7Z1E - chains EEE and FFF; structure by X-ray diffraction, 1.59 A resolution.

Chain EEE:
Molecule: Spike protein S1
Organism: Severe acute respiratory syndrome coronavirus 2
UniProt: P0DTC2 (SPIKE_SARS2); residues 330-532 here = UniProt positions 330-532
Chain sequence (210 residues; each row starts with the number of its first residue):
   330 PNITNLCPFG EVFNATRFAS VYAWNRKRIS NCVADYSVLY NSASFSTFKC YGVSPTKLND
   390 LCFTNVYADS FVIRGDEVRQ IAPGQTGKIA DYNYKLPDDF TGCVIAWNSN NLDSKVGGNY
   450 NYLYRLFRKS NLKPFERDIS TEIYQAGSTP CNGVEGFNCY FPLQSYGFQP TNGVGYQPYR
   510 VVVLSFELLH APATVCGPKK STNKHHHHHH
Unresolved in the structure: 330-333, 528-539
Cystine bridges: Cys336-Cys361, Cys379-Cys432, Cys391-Cys525, Cys480-Cys488
Covalent attachments: N-acetylglucosamine (NAG) linked to Asn343
Construct notes: expression tag (533-539)
UniProt features mapped onto this chain:
  - region: Arg403 to Asp405 (Integrin-binding motif), Asn448 to Phe456 (Immunodominant HLA epitope recognized by the CD8+)
  - glycosylation (N-linked (GlcNAc...) asparagine): Asn331 (complex), Asn343 (complex)
  - natural variant: Gly339 (G339D: In strain: Omicron/BA.1, Omicron/BA.2 and 4 more; G339H: In strain: Omicron/BA.2.75, Omicron/XBB.1.5 and 1 more), Arg346 (R346K: In strain: Mu/B.1.621; R346T: In strain: Omicron/BQ.1.1, Omicron/XBB.1.5 and 1 more), Leu368 (L368I: In strain: Omicron/XBB.1.5, Omicron/EG.5.1), Ser371 (S371F: In strain: Omicron/BA.2, Omicron/BA.2.12.1 and 6 more; S371L: In strain: Omicron/BA.1), Ser373 (S373P: In strain: Omicron/BA.1, Omicron/BA.2 and 7 more), Ser375 (S375F: In strain: Omicron/BA.1, Omicron/BA.2 and 7 more), Thr376 (T376A: In strain: Omicron/BA.2, Omicron/BA.2.12.1 and 5 more), Asp405 (D405N: In strain: Omicron/BA.2, Omicron/BA.2.12.1 and 6 more), Arg408 (R408S: In strain: Omicron/BA.2, Omicron/BA.2.12.1 and 6 more), Lys417 (K417N: In strain: Beta/B.1.351, Omicron/BA.1 and 8 more; K417T: In strain: Gamma/P.1), Asn440 (N440K: In strain: Omicron/BA.1, Omicron/BA.2 and 7 more), Lys444 (K444T: In strain: Omicron/BQ.1.1), 16 further natural variant entries in UniProt
  - mutagenesis: Asn331 (N331Q: Reduced viral infectivity), Asn343 (N343Q: Reduced viral infectivity), Leu452 (L452R: Increased resistance to neutralizing antibodies. Decreases HLA binding to NF9 epitope. Increased binding affinity to human ACE2), Tyr453 (Y453F: Decreased HLA binding to NF9 epitope. Increased binding affinity to human ACE2), Ala475 (A475V: Increased resistance to neutralizing antibodies), Val483 (V483A: Increased resistance to neutralizing antibodies), Glu484 (E484D: Increased replication in human TMEM106B overexpressing cells), Phe490 (F490L: Increased resistance to neutralizing antibodies and human covalescent sera neutralization), Gln493 (Q493N: Reduced host ACE2-binding affinity in vitro; Q493Y: Reduced host ACE2-binding affinity in vitro), Asn501 (N501T: Reduced host ACE2-binding affinity in vitro; N501Y: Increased binding affinity to human ACE2), His519 (H519P: Increased resistance to human covalescent sera neutralization)

Chain FFF:
Molecule: H11-H4 Q98R H100E
Organism: Lama glama
Chain sequence (134 residues; each row starts with the number of its first residue):
     1 QVQLVESGGG LMQAGGSLRL SCAVSGRTFS TAAMGWFRQA PGKEREFVAA IRWSGGSAYY
    61 ADSVKGRFTI SRDKAKNTVY LQMNSLKYED TAVYYCARTE YVSYLLSDYA TWPYDYWGQG
   121 TQVTVSSKHH HHHH
Unresolved in the structure: 1, 128-134
Cystine bridges: Cys22-Cys96
Reported in the primary citation:
  - conformationally variable residues (domain motion, loop rearrangement): Ala14, Phe29, Tyr104
  - mutagenesis - Y101A (100-fold): decreased binding to Spike protein S1 (chain EEE)
  - mutagenesis - T99Y: abolished binding to Spike protein S1 (chain EEE)

How chain EEE and chain FFF interact:
Residue-residue contacts (32):
  Arg346(EEE) - Phe29(FFF)
  Tyr449(EEE) - Glu100(FFF)
  Tyr449(EEE) - Tyr101(FFF)  hydrophobic
  Tyr449(EEE) - Trp112(FFF)
  Asn450(EEE) - Phe29(FFF)
  Asn450(EEE) - Ser30(FFF)  hydrogen bond
  Asn450(EEE) - Glu100(FFF)  hydrogen bond
  Leu452(EEE) - Val102(FFF)  hydrophobic
  Leu455(EEE) - Tyr104(FFF)  hydrophobic
  Phe456(EEE) - Tyr104(FFF)  hydrophobic
  Thr470(EEE) - Ser54(FFF)
  Gly482(EEE) - Ser57(FFF)
  Val483(EEE) - Ser57(FFF)
  Glu484(EEE) - Arg52(FFF)  salt bridge
  Glu484(EEE) - Ser57(FFF)  hydrogen bond (backbone-side chain)
  Glu484(EEE) - Tyr104(FFF)
  Glu484(EEE) - Leu106(FFF)
  Tyr489(EEE) - Tyr104(FFF)
  Tyr489(EEE) - Leu105(FFF)  hydrophobic
  Phe490(EEE) - Arg52(FFF)
  Phe490(EEE) - Ser54(FFF)
  Phe490(EEE) - Val102(FFF)  hydrophobic
  Phe490(EEE) - Tyr104(FFF)  hydrogen bond (backbone-backbone)
  Leu492(EEE) - Val102(FFF)
  Leu492(EEE) - Tyr104(FFF)
  Gln493(EEE) - Tyr101(FFF)  hydrogen bond
  Gln493(EEE) - Val102(FFF)  hydrogen bond (side chain-backbone)
  Gln493(EEE) - Ser103(FFF)
  Gln493(EEE) - Tyr104(FFF)  hydrogen bond (side chain-backbone)
  Ser494(EEE) - Glu100(FFF)
  Ser494(EEE) - Tyr101(FFF)
  Ser494(EEE) - Val102(FFF)  hydrogen bond (side chain-backbone)
Other interface residues (no listed pair), chain EEE (16 interface residues in all): Lys444
Other interface residues (no listed pair), chain FFF (15 interface residues in all): Asp115, Tyr116
Interface features reported in the paper:
  - specific contacts: Glu484(EEE)-Arg52(FFF) (salt bridge), Phe490(EEE)-Arg52(FFF) (cation-pi contact)
  - hot spots on chain FFF (mutagenesis) - Y104S (30-fold): decreased binding to Spike protein S1 (chain EEE)
  - hot spots on chain FFF (mutagenesis) - Y104F: unchanged binding to Spike protein S1 (chain EEE)

Overview:
Chain EEE and chain FFF form an interface of 16 and 15 residues respectively, with 8 hydrogen bonds and 1 salt
bridge. Among the polar pairs are Glu484(EEE)-Arg52(FFF), Asn450(EEE)-Ser30(FFF) and Asn450(EEE)-Glu100(FFF).
The authors report a salt bridge between Glu484(EEE) and Arg52(FFF); a cation-pi contact between Phe490(EEE)
and Arg52(FFF). From the paper: Y101A and Y104S of chain FFF reduce binding to Spike protein S1 (chain EEE);
conformational variability at Ala14(FFF), Phe29(FFF) and Tyr104(FFF); 4 substitutions were tested in all.
Chain EEE is Spike protein S1 (Severe acute respiratory syndrome coronavirus 2) and chain FFF is H11-H4 Q98R
H100E (Lama glama); the structure, Nanobody H11-H4 Q98R H100E bound to RBD, was determined by X-ray
diffraction together with 7Z1A, 7Z1B, 7Z1C, 7Z1D, 7Z6V, 7Z7X and 4 further entries from the same study.
